Entry 8OO7 (electron microscopy, 2.80 A resolution); this record covers chains L and O of the 18 polymer chains in the assembly.

== Chain L ==
Molecule: DNA Strand 2
Sequence (226 nucleotides; each row starts with the number of its first residue; numbers below 1 keep their minus sign (DC-152 is residue -152)):
  -152 CGGTACCCGG GGATCCTCTA GAGTGGGAGC TCGGAACACT ATCCGACTGG CACCGGCAAG
   -92 GTCGCTGTTC AATACATGCA CAGGATGTAT ATATCTGACA CGTGCCTGGA GACTAGGGAG
   -32 TAATCCCCTT GGCGGTTAAA ACGCGGGGGA CAGCGCGTAC GTGCGTTTAA GCGGTGCTAG
    28 AGCTTGCTAC GACCAATTGA GCGGCCTCGG CACCGGGATT CTCCAG
Not modelled in the structure: -152 to -41, 73

== Chain O ==
Molecule: Histone H2A
Organism: Homo sapiens
Reference sequence: Q93077 (H2A1C_HUMAN); residues 1-129 here correspond to UniProt positions 2-130 (UniProt number = residue number + 1)
Chain sequence (129 residues; each row starts with the number of its first residue):
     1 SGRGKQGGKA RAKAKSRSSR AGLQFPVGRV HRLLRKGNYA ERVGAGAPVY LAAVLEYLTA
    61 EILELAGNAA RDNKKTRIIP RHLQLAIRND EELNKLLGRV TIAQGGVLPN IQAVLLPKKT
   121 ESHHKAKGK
Not modelled in the structure: 1-10, 120-129
Swiss-Prot annotation at these positions:
  - modified residue: Ser1 (N-acetylserine), Arg3 (Citrulline), Lys5 (N6-(2-hydroxyisobutyryl)lysine), Lys9 (N6-(2-hydroxyisobutyryl)lysine), Lys13 (N6-(beta-hydroxybutyryl)lysine), Lys36 (N6-(2-hydroxyisobutyryl)lysine), Lys74 (N6-(2-hydroxyisobutyryl)lysine), Lys75 (N6-(2-hydroxyisobutyryl)lysine), Lys95 (N6-(2-hydroxyisobutyryl)lysine), Gln104 (N5-methylglutamine), Lys118 (N6-(2-hydroxyisobutyryl)lysine), Lys119 (N6-crotonyllysine), Thr120 (Phosphothreonine), Lys125 (N6-crotonyllysine)
  - cross-link (Glycyl lysine isopeptide (Lys-Gly)): Lys13 (interchain with G-Cter in ubiquitin), Lys15 (interchain with G-Cter in ubiquitin), Lys119 (interchain with G-Cter in ubiquitin)

== Interface between chain L and chain O ==
Contacting residue pairs - 17 pairs, chain L then chain O:
  DG38(L) with Arg42(O), sugar contact; Val43(O), sugar contact; Gly44(O), phosphate contact; Ala45(O), phosphate contact
  DA39(L) with Arg42(O), phosphate contact; Val43(O), hydrogen bond to the phosphate
  DA43(L) with Arg11(O), base contact
  DT44(L) with Arg11(O), hydrogen bond to the sugar
  DG46(L) with Lys13(O), phosphate contact
  DG48(L) with Arg29(O), hydrogen bond to the phosphate
  DC49(L) with Arg29(O), salt bridge to the phosphate
  DG57(L) with Thr76(O), hydrogen bond to the phosphate; Arg77(O), hydrogen bond to the sugar
  DC58(L) with Lys75(O), phosphate contact; Thr76(O), hydrogen bond to the phosphate; Arg77(O), hydrogen bond to the phosphate
  DA59(L) with Lys75(O), phosphate contact
Also at the interface, not in a pair above, chain O (15 interface residues in all): Pro26, His31, Arg35, Glu41, Lys74

== Overview ==
Chain L and chain O form an interface of 10 and 15 residues respectively, with 7 hydrogen bonds and 1 salt
bridge. Polar pairs include DT44(L)-Arg11(O), DG57(L)-Arg77(O) and DA39(L)-Val43(O).
Here chain L is DNA Strand 2 and chain O is Histone H2A (Homo sapiens). Entry 8OO7 (CryoEM Structure INO80core
Hexasome complex composite model state1) was determined by electron microscopy, deposited together with 8OO9,
8OOA, 8OOC, 8OOF, 8OOP, 8OOR, 8OOS and 8OOT.
